2EB8 - chain A; structure by X-ray diffraction, 1.65 A resolution.

[Chain A]
Name: Myoglobin
From: Physeter catodon
Reference sequence: P02185 (MYG_PHYCA); residues 0-153 here correspond to UniProt positions 1-154 (UniProt number = residue number + 1)
Amino-acid sequence (154 residues; numbered 0 to 153; the number before each row is that of its first residue; numbering starts at 0):
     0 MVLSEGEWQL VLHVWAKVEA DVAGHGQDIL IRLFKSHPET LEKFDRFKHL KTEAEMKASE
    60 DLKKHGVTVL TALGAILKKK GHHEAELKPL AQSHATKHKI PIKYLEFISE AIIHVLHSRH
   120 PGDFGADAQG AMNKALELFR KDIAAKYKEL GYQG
Small-molecule neighbours: (N-salicyliden-L-phenylalanato)-copper(II) (CUP): L29, L32, F43, H64, V68, L89, A90, Q91, S92, A94, T95, I99, Y103, L104, I107, F138, I142
Curated features (UniProtKB/Swiss-Prot):
  - binding site (nitrite): H64
  - binding site (O2): H64
  - binding site (heme b): H93
  - modified residue: S3 (Phosphoserine), T67 (Phosphothreonine)

[Summary]
Bound to chain A: (N-salicyliden-L-phenylalanato)-copper(II). Curated annotation (UniProt) lists
nitrite-binding residue H64, O2-binding residue H64 and heme b-binding residue H93.
Chain A is Myoglobin (Physeter catodon); the structure, Crystal Structure of Cu(II)(Sal-Phe)/apo-Myoglobin,
was determined by X-ray diffraction together with 2EB9 from the same study.
